Entry 6M0X (X-ray diffraction, 2.56 A resolution); this record covers chains A and C of the 4 polymer chains in the assembly.

Chain A:
Molecule: CRISPR-associated endonuclease Cas9 1
From: Streptococcus thermophilus LMD-9
Notes: EC 3.1.-.-
UniProt: Q03LF7 (CAS9A_STRTD); numbering as in UniProt (aligned over 2-1121)
Amino-acid sequence (1122 residues; numbered 0 to 1121; the number before each row is that of its first residue; numbering starts at 0):
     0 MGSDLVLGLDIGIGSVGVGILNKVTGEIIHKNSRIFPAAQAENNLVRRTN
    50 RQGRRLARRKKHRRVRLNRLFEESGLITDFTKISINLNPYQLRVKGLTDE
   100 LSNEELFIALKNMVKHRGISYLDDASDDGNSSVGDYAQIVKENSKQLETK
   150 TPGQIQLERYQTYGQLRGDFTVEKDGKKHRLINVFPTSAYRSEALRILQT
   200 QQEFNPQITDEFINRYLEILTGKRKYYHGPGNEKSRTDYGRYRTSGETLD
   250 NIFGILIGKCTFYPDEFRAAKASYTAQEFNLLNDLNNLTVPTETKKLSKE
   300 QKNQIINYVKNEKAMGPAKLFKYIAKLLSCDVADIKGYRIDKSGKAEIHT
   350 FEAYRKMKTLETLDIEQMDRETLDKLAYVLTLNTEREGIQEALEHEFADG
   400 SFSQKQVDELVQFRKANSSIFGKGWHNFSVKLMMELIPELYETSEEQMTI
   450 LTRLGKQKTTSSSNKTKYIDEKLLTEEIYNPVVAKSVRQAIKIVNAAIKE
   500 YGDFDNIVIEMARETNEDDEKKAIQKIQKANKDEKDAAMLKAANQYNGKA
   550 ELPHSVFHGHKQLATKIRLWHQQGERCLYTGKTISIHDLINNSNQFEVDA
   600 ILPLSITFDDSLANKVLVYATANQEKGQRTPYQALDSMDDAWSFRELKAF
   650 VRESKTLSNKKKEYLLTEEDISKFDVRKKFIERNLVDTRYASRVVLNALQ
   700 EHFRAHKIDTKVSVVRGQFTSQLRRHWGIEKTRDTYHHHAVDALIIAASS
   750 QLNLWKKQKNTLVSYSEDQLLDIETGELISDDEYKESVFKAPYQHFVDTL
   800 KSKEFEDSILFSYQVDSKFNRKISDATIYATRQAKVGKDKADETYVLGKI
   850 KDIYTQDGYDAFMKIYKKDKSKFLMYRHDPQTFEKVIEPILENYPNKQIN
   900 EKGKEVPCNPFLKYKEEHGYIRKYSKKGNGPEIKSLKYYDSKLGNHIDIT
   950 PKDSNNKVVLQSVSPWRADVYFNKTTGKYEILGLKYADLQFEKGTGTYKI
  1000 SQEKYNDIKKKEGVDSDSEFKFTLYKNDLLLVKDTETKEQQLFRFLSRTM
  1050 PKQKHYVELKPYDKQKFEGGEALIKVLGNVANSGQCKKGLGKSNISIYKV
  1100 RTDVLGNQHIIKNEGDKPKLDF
Unresolved in the structure: 0-3, 121-148, 292-294, 328-329, 455-466, 676-679, 754-790
Sequence notes: initiating methionine (0); expression tag (1); engineered mutation Ala599 (His in Q03LF7)
Bound ions: barium ion site 1 near Asp168 (its only coordinating residue here); barium ion site 2: Lys357, Leu359, Asp363; Mg2+ site 1: Asp398, Ser1082; barium ion site 3: Gly421 (shared with DT17(C) of chain C); barium ion site 4 near Thr514 (its only coordinating residue here); Mg2+ site 2: Asp598, Asn622 (shared with DC11(C), DC12(C) of chain C); barium ion site 5: Asp824, Ser961; barium ion site 6 near Lys848 (its only coordinating residue here)
Swiss-Prot annotation at these positions:
  - active site: Asp9 (For RuvC-like nuclease domain)
  - binding site (Mg(2+)): Asp9, Glu509, Glu513, His738

Chain C:
Molecule: 28-nt DNA strand
Sequence (28 nucleotides; row label = number of the first residue in the row):
     1 GCTCCTTTATCCTGATTAATCTTAGCAC
Bound ions: barium ion site 1 near DG1 (its only coordinating residue here); Mg2+: DC11, DC12 (shared with Asp598(A), Asn622(A) of chain A); barium ion site 2: DT17 (shared with Gly421(A) of chain A)

How chain A and chain C interact:
Residue-residue contacts (96):
  Tyr120(A) with DT13(C), sugar contact; DG14(C), sugar contact
  Tyr225(A) with DG14(C), base contact; DA15(C), sugar contact; DT16(C), sugar contact
  Phe252(A) with DA15(C), base contact; DT16(C), base contact; DT17(C), sugar contact
  Leu255(A) with DT17(C), sugar contact; DA18(C), sugar contact
  Ile256(A) with DT17(C), phosphate contact; DA18(C), phosphate contact
  Gly257(A) with DT17(C), phosphate contact; DA18(C), hydrogen bond to the phosphate
  Arg267(A) with DA18(C), salt bridge to the phosphate; DA19(C), salt bridge to the phosphate
  Asn286(A) with DC26(C), sugar contact
  Gly336(A) with DC26(C), phosphate contact
  Tyr337(A) with DG25(C), sugar contact
  Arg338(A) with DG25(C), sugar contact
  Ile339(A) with DA24(C), sugar contact; DG25(C), sugar contact
  Lys341(A) with DT23(C), hydrogen bond to the base
  Thr383(A) with DT16(C), phosphate contact
  Trp424(A) with DT17(C), hydrogen bond to the phosphate; DA18(C), phosphate contact
  Glu445(A) with DC26(C), base contact; DA27(C), sugar contact
  Met447(A) with DA27(C), base contact
  Thr448(A) with DA27(C), phosphate contact; DC28(C), phosphate contact
  Thr451(A) with DC28(C), hydrogen bond to the phosphate
  Arg512(A) with DC21(C), salt bridge to the phosphate; DT22(C), phosphate contact
  Glu513(A) with DT22(C), hydrogen bond to the phosphate
  Asn515(A) with DT23(C), phosphate contact
  Lys520(A) with DT23(C), salt bridge to the phosphate; DA24(C), salt bridge to the phosphate
  Ile523(A) with DT22(C), phosphate contact; DT23(C), sugar contact
  Gln524(A) with DT23(C), hydrogen bond to the phosphate; DA24(C), phosphate contact
  Gln527(A) with DT22(C), hydrogen bond to the base; DT23(C), sugar contact
  Gly558(A) with DG14(C), phosphate contact; DA15(C), phosphate contact
  His559(A) with DG14(C), salt bridge to the phosphate; DA15(C), hydrogen bond to the phosphate
  Lys560(A) with DA15(C), hydrogen bond to the phosphate; DT16(C), salt bridge to the phosphate
  Gln561(A) with DG14(C), phosphate contact
  Lys565(A) with DG14(C), salt bridge to the phosphate
  Glu596(A) with DC12(C), phosphate contact; DT13(C), phosphate contact
  Val597(A) with DC12(C), phosphate contact; DT13(C), hydrogen bond to the phosphate
  Asp598(A) with DC12(C), phosphate contact
  Ala599(A) with DC12(C), hydrogen bond to the phosphate
  Pro602(A) with DC11(C), phosphate contact
  Ser604(A) with DT10(C), hydrogen bond to the phosphate; DC11(C), hydrogen bond to the phosphate
  Asn622(A) with DC11(C), phosphate contact; DC12(C), hydrogen bond to the phosphate
  Gln623(A) with DC11(C), hydrogen bond to the base; DC12(C), sugar contact
  Gly626(A) with DC11(C), sugar contact
  Gln627(A) with DT10(C), hydrogen bond to the phosphate; DC11(C), phosphate contact
  Lys672(A) with DT10(C), phosphate contact
  Phe673(A) with DT8(C), stacking on the base
  Arg688(A) with DT20(C), phosphate contact; DC21(C), sugar contact
  Tyr689(A) with DA19(C), sugar contact; DT20(C), sugar contact
  Arg692(A) with DT20(C), phosphate contact; DC21(C), salt bridge to the phosphate
  Asp824(A) with DT8(C), sugar contact; DA9(C), phosphate contact
  Ala825(A) with DA9(C), hydrogen bond to the phosphate
  Thr826(A) with DT8(C), sugar contact; DA9(C), hydrogen bond to the phosphate
  Tyr828(A) with DT8(C), hydrogen bond to the phosphate
  Lys863(A) with DT6(C), salt bridge to the phosphate
  Met1049(A) with DT3(C), base contact
  Gln1052(A) with DG1(C), base contact; DC2(C), base contact
  Tyr1055(A) with DG1(C), sugar contact; DC2(C), hydrogen bond to the phosphate; DT3(C), base contact
  Asn1078(A) with DT3(C), phosphate contact
  Ala1080(A) with DT3(C), sugar contact; DC4(C), phosphate contact
  Asn1081(A) with DC4(C), hydrogen bond to the phosphate
  Ser1082(A) with DC4(C), hydrogen bond to the phosphate
  Gln1084(A) with DC5(C), base contact
  Lys1087(A) with DT3(C), salt bridge to the phosphate
Also at the interface, not in a pair above, chain A (71 interface residues in all): Thr380, Leu381, Met510, Ala511, Phe595, Leu603, Val685, Tyr937, Asp939, Lys1086, Lys1091
Also at the interface, not in a pair above, chain C (28 interface residues in all): DT7

Overview:
71 residues of chain A and 28 residues of chain C are in contact; the contacts include 22 hydrogen bonds, 11
salt bridges and 1 aromatic stacking contact. Polar pairs include Lys341(A)-DT23(C), Gln527(A)-DT22(C) and
Gln623(A)-DC11(C).
Chain A is CRISPR-associated endonuclease Cas9 1 (Streptococcus thermophilus LMD-9) and chain C is a 28-nt DNA
strand; the structure, Crystal structure of Streptococcus thermophilus Cas9 in complex with AGGA PAM, was
determined by X-ray diffraction together with 6M0V and 6M0W from the same study.
